PDB entry 6KVD | X-ray diffraction, 2.21 A resolution | chains I and B of the 10 polymer chains in the assembly

Chain I:
Molecule: 146-nt DNA strand
Organism: Homo sapiens
Sequence (146 nucleotides; row label = number of the first residue in the row):
     1 ATCAATATCC ACCTGCAGAT TCTACCAAAA GTGTATTTGG AAACTGCTCC ATCAAAAGGC
    61 ATGTTCAGCT GAATTCAGCT GAACATGCCT TTTGATGGAG CAGTTTCCAA ATACACTTTT
   121 GGTAGAATCT GCAGGTGGAT ATTGAT
Metal / ion sites: Mn2+ site 1 near DA27 (its only coordinating residue here); Mn2+ site 2 near DG68 (its only coordinating residue here); Mn2+ site 3 near DG100 (its only coordinating residue here); Mn2+ site 4 near DG121 (its only coordinating residue here); Mn2+ site 5 near DG134 (its only coordinating residue here)

Chain B:
Molecule: Histone H4
Organism: Homo sapiens
Reference sequence: P62805 (H4_HUMAN); residues 0-102 here correspond to UniProt positions 1-103 (UniProt number = residue number + 1)
Amino-acid sequence (106 residues; each row starts with the number of its first residue; numbers below 1 keep their minus sign (Gly-3 is residue -3)):
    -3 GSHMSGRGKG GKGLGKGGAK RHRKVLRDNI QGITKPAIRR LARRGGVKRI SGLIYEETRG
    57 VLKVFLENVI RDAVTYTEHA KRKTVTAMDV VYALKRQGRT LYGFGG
Not modelled in the structure: -3 to 24, 102
Sequence notes: expression tag (-3 to -1)
UniProt features mapped onto this chain:
  - DNA-binding region: Lys16 to Lys20
  - modified residue: Ser1 (N-acetylserine), Arg3 (Asymmetric dimethylarginine), Lys5 (N6-(2-hydroxyisobutyryl)lysine), Lys8 (N6-(2-hydroxyisobutyryl)lysine), Lys12 (N6-(2-hydroxyisobutyryl)lysine), Lys16 (N6-(2-hydroxyisobutyryl)lysine), Lys20 (N6,N6,N6-trimethyllysine), Lys31 (N6-(2-hydroxyisobutyryl)lysine), Lys44 (N6-(2-hydroxyisobutyryl)lysine), Ser47 (Phosphoserine), Tyr51 (Phosphotyrosine), Lys59 (N6-(2-hydroxyisobutyryl)lysine), Lys77 (N6-(2-hydroxyisobutyryl)lysine), Lys79 (N6-(2-hydroxyisobutyryl)lysine), Thr80 (Phosphothreonine), Tyr88 (Phosphotyrosine), Lys91 (N6-(2-hydroxyisobutyryl)lysine)
  - cross-link (Glycyl lysine isopeptide (Lys-Gly)): Lys12 (interchain with G-Cter in SUMO2), Lys20 (interchain with G-Cter in SUMO2), Lys31 (interchain with G-Cter in SUMO2), Lys59 (interchain with G-Cter in SUMO2), Lys79 (interchain with G-Cter in SUMO2), Lys91 (interchain with G-Cter in SUMO2)

Chain I / chain B interface:
Pairs across the interface (6):
  DC60(I) with Thr30(B), phosphate contact; Pro32(B), phosphate contact; Arg36(B), salt bridge to the phosphate
  DA61(I) with Thr30(B), phosphate contact; Pro32(B), phosphate contact
  DC69(I) with Arg45(B), sugar contact
Interface residues without a listed pair, chain I (5 interface residues in all): DG40, DT70
Interface residues without a listed pair, chain B (6 interface residues in all): Lys31, Lys77

Summary:
The interface between chain I and chain B involves 5 residues on one side and 6 on the other; the contacts
include 1 salt bridge. The salt-bridged pair is DC60(I)-Arg36(B). From UniProt: a DNA-binding region on chain
B.
Chain I is a 146-nt DNA strand and chain B is Histone H4, both from Homo sapiens; the structure, Crystal
structure of human nucleosome containing H2A.J, was determined by X-ray diffraction.
